3GNW - chain A; structure by X-ray diffraction, 2.39 A resolution.

[Chain A]
Name: RNA-directed RNA polymerase
From: Hepatitis C virus isolate
Notes: EC 2.7.7.48
Reference sequence: O92972 (POLG_HCVJ4); residues 1-570 here correspond to UniProt positions 2420-2989 (UniProt number = residue number + 2419)
Amino-acid sequence (581 residues; numbered -2 to 578; the number before each row is that of its first residue; numbers below 1 keep their minus sign (Met-2 is residue -2)):
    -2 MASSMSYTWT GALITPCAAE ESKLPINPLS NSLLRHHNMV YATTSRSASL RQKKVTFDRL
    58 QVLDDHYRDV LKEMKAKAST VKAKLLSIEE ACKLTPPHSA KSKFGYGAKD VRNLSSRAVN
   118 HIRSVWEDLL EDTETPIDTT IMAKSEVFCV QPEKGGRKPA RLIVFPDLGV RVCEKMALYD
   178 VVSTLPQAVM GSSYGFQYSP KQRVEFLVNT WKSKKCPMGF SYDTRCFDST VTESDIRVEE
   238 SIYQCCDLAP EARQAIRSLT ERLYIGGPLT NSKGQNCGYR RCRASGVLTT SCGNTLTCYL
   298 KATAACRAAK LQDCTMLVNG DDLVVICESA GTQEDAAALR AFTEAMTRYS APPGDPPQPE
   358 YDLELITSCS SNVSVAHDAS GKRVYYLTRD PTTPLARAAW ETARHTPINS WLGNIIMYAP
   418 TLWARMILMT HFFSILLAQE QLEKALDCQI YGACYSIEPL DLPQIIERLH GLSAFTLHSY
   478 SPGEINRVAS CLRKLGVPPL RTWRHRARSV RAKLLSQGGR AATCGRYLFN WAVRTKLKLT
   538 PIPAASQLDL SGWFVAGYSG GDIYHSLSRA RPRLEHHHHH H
Not modelled in the structure: -2 to 0, 150-152, 564-578
Construct notes: expression tag (-2 to 0, 571-578)
Small-molecule neighbours: XNC ((11S)-11-[4-(benzyloxy)-2-fluorophenyl]-3,3-dimethyl-10-[(6-methylpyridin-2-yl)carbonyl]-2,3,4,5,10,11-hexahydrothiopyrano[3,2-b][1,5]benzodiazepin-6-ol 1,1-dioxide): Arg158, Phe193, Pro197, Arg200, Asn316, Ser365, Cys366, Ser367, Ser368, Leu384, Arg386, Ser407, Gly410, Asn411, Met414, Tyr415, Gln446, Ile447, Tyr448, Gly449, Ser556

[Summary]
Bound to chain A: compound XNC.
Chain A is RNA-directed RNA polymerase (Hepatitis C virus isolate); the structure, HCV NS5B polymerase in
complex with 1,5 benzodiazepine inhibitor 4c, was determined by X-ray diffraction (same publication as 3GNV).
